Entry 4KQM (X-ray diffraction, 2.77 A resolution); this record covers chains A and B of the 4 polymer chains in the assembly.

Chain A (and B):
Protein: Gsy2p
Source organism: Saccharomyces cerevisiae
Notes: chain B of this document is another copy of the same molecule, construct and numbering; everything in this record applies to it too
UniProt: E7NKU1 (E7NKU1_YEASO); numbering as in UniProt (aligned over 1-705)
Chain sequence (724 residues; row label = number of the first residue in the row; numbers below 1 keep their minus sign (Met-18 is residue -18)):
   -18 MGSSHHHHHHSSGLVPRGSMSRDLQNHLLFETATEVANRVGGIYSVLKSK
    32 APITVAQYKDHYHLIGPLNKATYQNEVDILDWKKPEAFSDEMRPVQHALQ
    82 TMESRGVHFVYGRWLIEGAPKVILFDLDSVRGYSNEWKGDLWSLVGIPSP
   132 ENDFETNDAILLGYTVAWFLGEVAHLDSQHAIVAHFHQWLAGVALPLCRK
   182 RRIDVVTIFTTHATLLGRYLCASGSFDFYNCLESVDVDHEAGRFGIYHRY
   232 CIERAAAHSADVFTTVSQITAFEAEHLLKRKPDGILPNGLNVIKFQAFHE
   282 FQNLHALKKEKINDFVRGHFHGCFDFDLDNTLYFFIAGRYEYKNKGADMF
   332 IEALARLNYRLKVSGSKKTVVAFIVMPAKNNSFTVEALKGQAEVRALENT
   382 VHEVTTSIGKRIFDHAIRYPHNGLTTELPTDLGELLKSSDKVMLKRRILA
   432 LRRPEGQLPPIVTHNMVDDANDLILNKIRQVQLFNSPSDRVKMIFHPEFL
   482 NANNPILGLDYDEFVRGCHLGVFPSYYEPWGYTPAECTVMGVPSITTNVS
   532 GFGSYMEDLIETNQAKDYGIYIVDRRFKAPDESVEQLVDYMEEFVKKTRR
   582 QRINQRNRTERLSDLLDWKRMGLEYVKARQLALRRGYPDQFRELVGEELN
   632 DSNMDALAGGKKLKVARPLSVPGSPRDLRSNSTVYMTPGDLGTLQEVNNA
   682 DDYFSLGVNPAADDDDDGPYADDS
Disordered / not traced: -18 to 1, 640-705
Sequence notes: initiating methionine (-18); expression tag (-17 to 0); engineered mutation Gln169 (Glu in E7NKU1)
Residues lining bound ligands:
  - 6-O-phosphono-alpha-D-glucopyranose (G6P): Gln283, Asn284, His286, Ala287, Lys290, His500, Arg580, Arg583, Ile584, Arg587
  - UDP (uridine-5'-diphosphate): Ala318, Gly319, Arg320, Lys326, Val356, Phe480, Leu481, Tyr492, Glu509, Gly512, Tyr513, Thr514, Glu517
What the authors report for this chain:
  - mutagenesis - E169Q (less than 1%): decreased catalytic activity
  - binding site for UDP: Gly23, Ser26, Arg320, Lys326, Phe480, Leu481, Tyr492, Tyr513 to Met521
  - binding site for alpha-D-glucopyranose: His193, Arg199, Asn269, Glu509, Trp511, Gly512
  - catalytic residues: Arg199, Arg320, Lys326 (proposed by the authors, not directly observed)
  - catalytic residues: His193 (citing earlier work)

How chain A and chain B interact:
Contacting residue pairs (60):
  Arg298(A) with Phe394(B)
  Gly303(A) with His402(B)
  Cys304(A) with His402(B)
  Phe305(A) with Ile398(B); Arg399(B); His402(B)
  Asp306(A) with His402(B); Asn403(B), hydrogen bond (backbone-side chain)
  Phe307(A) with Arg399(B), hydrogen bond (backbone-side chain)
  Asp308(A) with Arg399(B)
  Val375(A) with Phe394(B), hydrophobic; Ile398(B), hydrophobic
  Leu378(A) with Phe394(B), hydrophobic; Ala397(B), hydrophobic
  Glu379(A) with Phe394(B)
  Val382(A) with Gly390(B)
  Thr386(A) with Thr386(B); Gly390(B)
  Ile389(A) with Ile393(B), hydrophobic
  Gly390(A) with Val382(B); Thr386(B)
  Phe394(A) with Arg298(B); Leu378(B), hydrophobic; Glu379(B)
  Ala397(A) with Leu378(B), hydrophobic; Ile429(B)
  Ile398(A) with Phe305(B), hydrophobic; Val375(B), hydrophobic; Leu378(B), hydrophobic; Leu432(B), hydrophobic
  Arg399(A) with Phe305(B); Asp306(B); Phe307(B), hydrogen bond (side chain-backbone)
  Tyr400(A) with Ile429(B), hydrophobic
  His402(A) with Gly303(B), hydrogen bond (side chain-backbone); Cys304(B); Phe305(B); Asp306(B)
  Asn403(A) with Asp306(B), hydrogen bond (side chain-backbone)
  Glu408(A) with Lys426(B); Ile429(B)
  Leu409(A) with Lys422(B); Leu425(B), hydrophobic; Lys426(B); Ile429(B), hydrophobic
  Pro410(A) with Leu413(B)
  Thr411(A) with Leu413(B)
  Leu413(A) with Pro410(B); Thr411(B); Asp412(B); Leu416(B), hydrophobic
  Leu416(A) with Leu413(B), hydrophobic
  Lys422(A) with Leu409(B)
  Leu425(A) with Leu409(B), hydrophobic
  Lys426(A) with Glu408(B); Leu409(B)
  Ile429(A) with Ala397(B); Glu408(B); Leu409(B), hydrophobic
  Leu432(A) with Ile398(B), hydrophobic
Also at the interface, not in a pair above, chain A (36 interface residues in all): Ile393, Asp395, Asp412, Leu417
Also at the interface, not in a pair above, chain B (35 interface residues in all): Asp308, Ile389, Asp395, Tyr400

In short:
The interface between chain A and chain B involves 36 residues on one side and 35 on the other, with 5
hydrogen bonds. Polar contacts include Asp306(A)-Asn403(B), Phe307(A)-Arg399(B) and His402(A)-Gly303(B). Chain
A binds UDP and 6-O-phosphono-alpha-D-glucopyranose. The paper reports catalytic residues Arg199(A), Arg320(A)
and Lys326(A) among others; E169Q of chain A reduces catalytic activity.
Chain A and chain B are both Gsy2p (Saccharomyces cerevisiae); the structure, Crystal structure of yeast
glycogen synthase E169Q mutant in complex with glucose and UDP, was determined by X-ray diffraction together
with 4KQ1 and 4KQ2 from the same study.
